PDB entry 1GVS | X-ray diffraction, 1.38 A resolution | chain A

Chain A:
Molecule: Pentaerythritol tetranitrate reductase
Organism: Enterobacter cloacae
UniProt: P71278 (P71278ENTCL); residues 1-364 here correspond to UniProt positions 2-365 (UniProt number = residue number + 1)
Chain sequence (364 residues; each row starts with the number of its first residue):
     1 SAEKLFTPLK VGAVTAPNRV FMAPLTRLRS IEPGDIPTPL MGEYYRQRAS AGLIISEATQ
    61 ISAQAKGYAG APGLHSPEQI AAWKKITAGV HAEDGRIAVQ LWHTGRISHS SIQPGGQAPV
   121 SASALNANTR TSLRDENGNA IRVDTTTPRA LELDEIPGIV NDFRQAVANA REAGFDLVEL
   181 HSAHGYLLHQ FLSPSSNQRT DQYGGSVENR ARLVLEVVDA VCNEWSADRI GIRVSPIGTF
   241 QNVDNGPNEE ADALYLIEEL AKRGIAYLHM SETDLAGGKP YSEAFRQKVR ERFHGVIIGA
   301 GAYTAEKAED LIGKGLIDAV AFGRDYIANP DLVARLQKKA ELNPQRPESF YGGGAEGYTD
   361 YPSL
Unresolved in the structure: 1-2
Residues lining bound ligands:
  - FMN (flavin mononucleotide): Ala23, Pro24, Leu25, Thr26, Glu57, Ala58, Gln100, His181, His184, Arg233, Ser271, Leu275, Gly301, Ala302, Ala321, Phe322, Gly323, Arg324, Ile327, Phe350, Tyr351
  - picric acid (TNF): Thr26, Ala58, Tyr68, Gln100, Trp102, Arg142, His181, His184, Tyr186, Gln241, Leu275, Tyr351

In short:
Chain A binds flavin mononucleotide and picric acid.
Chain A is Pentaerythritol tetranitrate reductase (Enterobacter cloacae); the structure, Structure of
pentaerythritol tetranitrate reductase and complexed with picric acid, was determined by X-ray diffraction
(same publication as 1GVR, 1GVO and 1GVQ).
